PDB entry 2VEU | X-ray diffraction, 2.40 A resolution | chain A

# Chain A
Protein: Tyrosine-protein phosphatase non-receptor type 1
Source organism: Homo sapiens
Notes: EC 3.1.3.48
Reference sequence: P18031 (PTN1_HUMAN); numbering as in UniProt (aligned over 1-321)
Sequence (321 residues; row label = number of the first residue in the row):
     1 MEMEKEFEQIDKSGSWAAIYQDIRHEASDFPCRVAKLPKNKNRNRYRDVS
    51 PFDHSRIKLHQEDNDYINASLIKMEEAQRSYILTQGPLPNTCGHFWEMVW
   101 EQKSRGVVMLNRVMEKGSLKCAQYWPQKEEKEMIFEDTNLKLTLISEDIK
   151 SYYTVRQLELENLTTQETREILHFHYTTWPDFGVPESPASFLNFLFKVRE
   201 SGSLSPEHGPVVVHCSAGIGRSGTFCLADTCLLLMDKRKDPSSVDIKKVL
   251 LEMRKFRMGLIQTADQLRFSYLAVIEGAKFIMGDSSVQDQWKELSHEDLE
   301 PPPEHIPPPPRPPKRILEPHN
Unresolved in the structure: 1-2, 300-321
Residues lining bound ligands: IZ1 (N-[(1S)-2-{4-[(5S)-1,1-dioxido-3-oxoisothiazolidin-5-yl]phenyl}-1-(4-phenyl-1H-imidazol-2-yl)ethyl]-3-(trifluoromethyl)benzenesulfonamide): Tyr46, Arg47, Asp48, Val49, Asp181, Phe182, Gly183, Cys215, Ser216, Ala217, Gly218, Ile219, Gly220, Arg221, Gln262, Gln266
Curated features (UniProtKB/Swiss-Prot):
  - active site: Cys215 (Phosphocysteine intermediate)
  - binding site (substrate): Asp181, Cys215 to Arg221, Gln262
  - modified residue: Met1 (N-acetylmethionine), Tyr20 (Phosphotyrosine), Ser50 (Phosphoserine), Tyr66 (Phosphotyrosine), Cys215 (Cysteine persulfide), Ser242 (Phosphoserine), Ser243 (Phosphoserine)
  - cross-link: Cys215 to Ser216 (N,N-(cysteine-1,S-diyl)serine (Cys-Ser))
  - mutagenesis: Ser50 (S50A/D: No phosphorylation), Asp181 (D181A: Substrate-trapping mutant), Cys215 (C215S: Catalytically inactive mutant; abolishes sulfhydration)

# Summary
Chain A binds compound IZ1. UniProt lists active-site residue Cys215, 9 substrate-binding residues and 3
mutagenesis sites.
Chain A is Tyrosine-protein phosphatase non-receptor type 1 (Homo sapiens); the structure, Crystal structure
of protein tyrosine phosphatase 1B in complex with an isothiazolidinone-containing inhibitor, was determined
by X-ray diffraction, deposited together with 2VEV, 2VEW, 2VEX and 2VEY.
